Entry 8Y9L (electron microscopy, 3.00 A resolution); this record covers chains A and B.

Chain A:
Protein: Cas12h1
Amino-acid sequence (870 residues; row label = number of the first residue in the row):
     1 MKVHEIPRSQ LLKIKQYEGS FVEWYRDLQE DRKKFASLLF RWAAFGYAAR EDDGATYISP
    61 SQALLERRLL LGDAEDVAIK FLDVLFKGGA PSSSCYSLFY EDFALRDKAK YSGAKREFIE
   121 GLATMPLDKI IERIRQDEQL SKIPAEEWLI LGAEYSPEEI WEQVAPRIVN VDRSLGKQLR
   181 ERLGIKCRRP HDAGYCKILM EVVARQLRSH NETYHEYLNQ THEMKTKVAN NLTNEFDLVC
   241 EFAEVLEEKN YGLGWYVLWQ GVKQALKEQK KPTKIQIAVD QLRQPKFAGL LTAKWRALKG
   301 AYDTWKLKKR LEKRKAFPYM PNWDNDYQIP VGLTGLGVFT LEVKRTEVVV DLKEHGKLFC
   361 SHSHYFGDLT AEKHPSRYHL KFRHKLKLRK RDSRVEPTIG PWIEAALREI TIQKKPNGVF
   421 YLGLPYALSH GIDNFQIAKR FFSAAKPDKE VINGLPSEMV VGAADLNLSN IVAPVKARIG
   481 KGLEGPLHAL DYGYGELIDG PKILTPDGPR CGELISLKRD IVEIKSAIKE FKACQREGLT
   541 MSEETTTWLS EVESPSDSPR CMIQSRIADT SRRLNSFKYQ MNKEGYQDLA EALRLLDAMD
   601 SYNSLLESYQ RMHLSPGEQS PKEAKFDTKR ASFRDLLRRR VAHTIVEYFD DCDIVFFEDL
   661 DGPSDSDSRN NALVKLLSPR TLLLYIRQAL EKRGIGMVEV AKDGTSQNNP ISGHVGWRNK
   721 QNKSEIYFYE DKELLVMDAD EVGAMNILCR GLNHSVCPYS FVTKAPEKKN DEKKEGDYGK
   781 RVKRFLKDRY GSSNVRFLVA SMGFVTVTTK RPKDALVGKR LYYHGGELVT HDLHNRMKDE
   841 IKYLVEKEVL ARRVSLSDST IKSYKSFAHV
Disordered / not traced: 1-3, 103-173, 616-626, 662-670, 764-777, 810-814
Bound ions: Mg2+ near Asp465 (its only coordinating residue here)
What the authors report for this chain:
  - binding site for crRNA (chain B): Arg8, Gln10, His364, Arg639, Gln688
  - contacts within the chain: Asp659-Val700 (hydrogen bond), Glu658-Leu660 (hydrogen bond), Leu466-Asn671 (hydrogen bond), Arg634-Leu676 (hydrogen bond)
  - catalytic residues: Asp465, Glu658, Asp740
  - conformationally variable residues (order/disorder transition): Asp659 to Ser678
  - mutagenesis - S93A, Y96A, R106A, S112A, Q139A, R173A, T334A, R408A, D465A, E658A: decreased catalytic activity
  - mutagenesis - R8A, K702A: abolished catalytic activity
  - mutagenesis - D740A: decreased catalytic activity (Cas12h1 cleavage activity)
  - mutagenesis - D740A: abolished catalytic activity (trans-cleavage activity)
  - specificity-determining residues: Ser93, Thr334

Chain B:
Molecule: crRNA
Sequence (62 nucleotides; each row starts with the number of its first residue; numbers below 1 keep their minus sign (G-35 is residue -35)):
   -35 GUGCUGGCCG CUCUCGCUAG AGGGAGGUCA GAGCACAUAA UAUCAAUGGA AUAUAGCAAG
    25 CU
Disordered / not traced: 6-26

Interface between chain A and chain B:
Contacting residue pairs (80):
  Pro7(A) with A1(B), base contact
  Arg8(A) with A1(B), salt bridge to the phosphate
  Ser9(A) with A1(B), hydrogen bond to the sugar
  Gln10(A) with G-35(B), hydrogen bond to the base; C0(B), base contact; U2(B), hydrogen bond to the phosphate
  Leu11(A) with G-35(B), sugar contact; A3(B), phosphate contact
  Lys13(A) with G-35(B), phosphate contact; U-34(B), salt bridge to the phosphate
  Tyr327(A) with A3(B), sugar contact
  Gln328(A) with U2(B), sugar contact; A3(B), sugar contact
  Ser361(A) with G-35(B), phosphate contact
  Ser363(A) with G-35(B), base contact
  His364(A) with G-35(B), hydrogen bond to the base
  Tyr365(A) with G-35(B), base contact; C0(B), base contact; A1(B), hydrogen bond to the phosphate
  Lys387(A) with G-35(B), base contact; U-34(B), base contact; C-2(B), hydrogen bond to the base
  Leu388(A) with G-3(B), phosphate contact
  Arg389(A) with U-34(B), hydrogen bond to the base; G-33(B), hydrogen bond to the base; C-32(B), base contact; A-4(B), base contact; G-3(B), hydrogen bond to the base
  Lys390(A) with A-4(B), salt bridge to the phosphate
  Val395(A) with G-3(B), phosphate contact
  Lys415(A) with A3(B), salt bridge to the phosphate
  Tyr421(A) with U-34(B), hydrogen bond to the phosphate
  Ser556(A) with A-17(B), sugar contact
  Ser558(A) with U-18(B), base contact; A-17(B), hydrogen bond to the base
  Arg560(A) with C-21(B), base contact; G-20(B), sugar contact; A-17(B), hydrogen bond to the base; G-16(B), base contact
  Gln564(A) with A-17(B), base contact; G-16(B), sugar contact; A-15(B), sugar contact
  Ser571(A) with G-14(B), phosphate contact
  Asn575(A) with G-30(B), phosphate contact; G-29(B), hydrogen bond to the phosphate
  Lys578(A) with U-31(B), sugar contact; G-30(B), salt bridge to the phosphate
  Tyr579(A) with U-31(B), sugar contact; G-30(B), sugar contact; G-5(B), sugar contact
  Asn582(A) with C-32(B), base contact; U-31(B), hydrogen bond to the sugar; G-5(B), base contact
  Lys583(A) with G-5(B), sugar contact; A-4(B), sugar contact
  Glu584(A) with G-3(B), sugar contact
  Gly585(A) with G-3(B), base contact; C-2(B), sugar contact
  Tyr586(A) with C-32(B), hydrogen bond to the sugar
  Gln587(A) with G-3(B), hydrogen bond to the phosphate; C-2(B), hydrogen bond to the phosphate
  Leu606(A) with G-14(B), phosphate contact; G-13(B), phosphate contact
  Tyr609(A) with G-16(B), base contact; A-15(B), base contact
  His613(A) with C-21(B), hydrogen bond to the sugar; G-20(B), phosphate contact
  Lys629(A) with C-32(B), salt bridge to the phosphate; U-31(B), salt bridge to the phosphate
  Ser632(A) with G-33(B), sugar contact; C-32(B), sugar contact
  Leu636(A) with G-33(B), base contact
  Arg639(A) with A-1(B), sugar contact; C0(B), sugar contact; A1(B), hydrogen bond to the sugar
  Arg640(A) with C-2(B), phosphate contact; A-1(B), salt bridge to the phosphate
  His643(A) with A-1(B), phosphate contact; C0(B), salt bridge to the phosphate
  Gln688(A) with A1(B), base contact
Other interface residues (no listed pair), chain A (61 interface residues in all): Leu12, Ser209, Thr213, His362, His384, Lys385, Leu386, Gln413, Tyr426, Pro555, Pro559, Cys561, Ile567, Ala568, Tyr602, Gln610, Phe633, Lys692
Other interface residues (no listed pair), chain B (27 interface residues in all): U-22, A4, U5

Overview:
The interface between chain A and chain B involves 61 residues on one side and 27 on the other, with 19
hydrogen bonds and 9 salt bridges. Polar pairs include Gln10(A)-G-35(B), His364(A)-G-35(B) and
Lys387(A)-C-2(B). From the paper: catalytic residues Asp465(A), Glu658(A) and Asp740(A); S93A, Y96A and R106A
of chain A, among others, reduce catalytic activity; 13 substitutions were tested in all.
Here chain A is Cas12h1 and chain B is crRNA. Entry 8Y9L (Cas12h1-crRNA binary complex) was determined by
electron microscopy (same publication as 8Y9M and 8Y9N).
